PDB entry 3GXL | X-ray diffraction, 1.80 A resolution | chain A

# Chain A
Molecule: TGF-beta receptor type-1
From: Homo sapiens
Notes: EC 2.7.11.30; fragment: kinase domain, residues 201-503
Reference sequence: P36897 (TGFR1_HUMAN); residues 1-303 here correspond to UniProt positions 201-503 (UniProt number = residue number + 200)
Chain sequence (303 residues; each row starts with the number of its first residue):
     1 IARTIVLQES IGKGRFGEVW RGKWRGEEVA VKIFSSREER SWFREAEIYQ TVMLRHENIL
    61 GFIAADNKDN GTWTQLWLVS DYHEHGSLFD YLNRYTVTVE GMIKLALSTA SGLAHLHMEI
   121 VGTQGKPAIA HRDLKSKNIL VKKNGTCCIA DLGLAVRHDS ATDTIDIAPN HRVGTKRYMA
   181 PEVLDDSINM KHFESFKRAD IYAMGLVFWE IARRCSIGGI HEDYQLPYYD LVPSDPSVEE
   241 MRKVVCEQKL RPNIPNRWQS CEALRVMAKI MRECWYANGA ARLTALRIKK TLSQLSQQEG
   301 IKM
Not modelled in the structure: 25-27, 167-171, 217-219, 258-259, 299-303
Small-molecule neighbours: QIG (N-1H-indazol-5-yl-2-(6-methylpyridin-2-yl)quinazolin-4-amine): I11, K13, G14, V19, A30, V31, K32, E45, Y49, L60, F62, L78, V79, S80, D81, Y82, H83, G86, K137, N138, L140, D151

# Overview
Ligands of chain A: compound QIG.
Chain A is TGF-beta receptor type-1 (Homo sapiens); the structure, ALK-5 kinase complex with GW857175, was
determined by X-ray diffraction (same publication as 3HMM).
